4ADU - chains A and B; structure by X-ray diffraction, 2.44 A resolution.

== Chain A (and B) ==
Name: Pyridoxine biosynthetic enzyme PDX1 homologue, putative
Organism: Plasmodium berghei
Notes: chain B of this document is another copy of the same molecule, construct and numbering; everything in this record applies to it too
Reference sequence: Q4Z0E8 (Q4Z0E8_PLABA); residue numbers follow UniProt; this construct covers 1-297
Amino-acid sequence (297 residues; each row starts with the number of its first residue):
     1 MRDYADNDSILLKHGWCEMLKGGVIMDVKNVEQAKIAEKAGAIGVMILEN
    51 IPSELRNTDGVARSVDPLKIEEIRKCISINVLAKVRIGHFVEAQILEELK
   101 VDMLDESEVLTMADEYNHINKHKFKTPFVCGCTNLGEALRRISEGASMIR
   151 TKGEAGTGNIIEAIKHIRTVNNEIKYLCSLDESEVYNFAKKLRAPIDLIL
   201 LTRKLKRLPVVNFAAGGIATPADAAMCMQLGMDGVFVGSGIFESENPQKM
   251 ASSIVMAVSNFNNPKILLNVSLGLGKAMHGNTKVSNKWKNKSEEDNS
Disordered / not traced: 1-6, 285-297 (chain B: 1-9, 284-297)
Glycans and other covalent adducts: ribose-5-phosphate (R5P) linked to Lys84
Ligand contacts: ribose-5-phosphate (R5P): Asp27, Pro52, Asp105, Ser107, Glu108, Val109, Arg150, Lys152, Glu154, Ala155, Gly156, Ala215, Gly216, Gly217, Phe236, Val237, Gly238, Ser239
Reported in the primary citation:
  - binding site for ribose-5-phosphate: Asp27, Lys84, Asp105, Ser107, Gly156, Gly217, Gly238, Ser239
  - catalytic residues: Lys84
  - catalytic residues: Asp27 (proposed by the authors, not directly observed)
  - mutagenesis - M19V: decreased catalytic activity (glutaminase activity)
  - mutagenesis - M19V: unchanged catalytic activity (Pdx2-dependent assay)
  - mutagenesis - L82A: decreased catalytic activity (ammonium salt-dependent assay)
  - mutagenesis - M103F: abolished catalytic activity
  - mutagenesis - M103A: decreased catalytic activity

== Interface between chain A and chain B ==
Contacting residue pairs (15):
  Arg168(A) with Asp181(B), salt bridge; Ser183(B); Glu184(B), salt bridge
  Asn172(A) with Ser179(B); Glu184(B), hydrogen bond
  Lys175(A) with Ser179(B)
  Tyr176(A) with Asn172(B); Tyr176(B); Ser179(B), hydrogen bond (backbone-side chain)
  Ser179(A) with Lys175(B), hydrogen bond (backbone-side chain)
  Leu180(A) with Asn172(B)
  Asp181(A) with Arg168(B), salt bridge; Lys175(B)
  Glu184(A) with Arg168(B), salt bridge; Asn172(B), hydrogen bond
Other interface residues (no listed pair), chain A (9 interface residues in all): Leu230
Other interface residues (no listed pair), chain B (9 interface residues in all): Leu180

== Overview ==
Chain A and chain B each contribute 9 residues to their interface, with 4 hydrogen bonds and 4 salt bridges.
Polar contacts include Arg168(A)-Asp181(B), Arg168(A)-Glu184(B) and Asn172(A)-Glu184(B). Ribose-5-phosphate is
covalently linked to Lys84(A). From the paper: catalytic residues Lys84(A) and Asp27(A); M19V of chain A
reduces catalytic activity (glutaminase activity); 4 substitutions were tested in all.
Chain A and chain B are both Pyridoxine biosynthetic enzyme PDX1 homologue, putative (Plasmodium berghei); the
structure, Crystal structure of plasmodial PLP synthase with bound R5P intermediate, was determined by X-ray
diffraction, deposited together with 4ADS and 4ADT.
